PDB entry 6CNC | electron microscopy, 4.10 A resolution (low resolution: residue-level contacts below are approximate; hydrogen-bond / salt-bridge calls are withheld) | chains S and X of the 21 polymer chains in the assembly

Chain S:
Molecule: Transcription factor TFIIIB component B''
Organism: Saccharomyces cerevisiae (strain ATCC 204508 / S288c)
UniProtKB: P46678 (TFC5_YEAST); the construct has insertions or renumbered stretches relative to UniProt, so the offset changes along the chain: -39 to 276 = UniProt 1-316; 360-594 = UniProt 360-594
Chain sequence (594 residues; row label = number of the first residue in the row; note: 40 numbers in that range are skipped by the numbering (no residue carries them; nothing is unmodelled there); numbers below 1 keep their minus sign (Met-39 is residue -39); X marks 43 residues of unknown identity (built as UNK)):
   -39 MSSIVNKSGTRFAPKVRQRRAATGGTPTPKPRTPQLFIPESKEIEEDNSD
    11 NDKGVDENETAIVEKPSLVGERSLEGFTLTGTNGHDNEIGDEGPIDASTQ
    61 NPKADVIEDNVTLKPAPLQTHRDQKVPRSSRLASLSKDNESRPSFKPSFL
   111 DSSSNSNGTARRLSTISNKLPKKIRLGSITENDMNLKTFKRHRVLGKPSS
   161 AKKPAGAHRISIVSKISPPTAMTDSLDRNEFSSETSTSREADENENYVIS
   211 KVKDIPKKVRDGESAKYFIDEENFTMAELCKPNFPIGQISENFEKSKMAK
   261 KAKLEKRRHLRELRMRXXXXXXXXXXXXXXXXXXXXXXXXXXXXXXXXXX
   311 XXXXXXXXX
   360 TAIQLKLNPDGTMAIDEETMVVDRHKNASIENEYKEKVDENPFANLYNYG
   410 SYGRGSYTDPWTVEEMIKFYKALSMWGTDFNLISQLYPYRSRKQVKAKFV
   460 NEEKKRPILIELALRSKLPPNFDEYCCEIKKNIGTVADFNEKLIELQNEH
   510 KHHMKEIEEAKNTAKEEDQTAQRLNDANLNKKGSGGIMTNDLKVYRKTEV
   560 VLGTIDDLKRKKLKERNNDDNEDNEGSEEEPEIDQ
Unresolved in the structure: -39 to 276, 534-594
UniProt features mapped onto this chain:
  - modified residue (Phosphoserine): Ser9, Ser138

Chain X:
Molecule: 71-nt DNA strand
Sequence (71 nucleotides; each row starts with the number of its first residue):
     1 TTTTCAACATATATTAGTAATACTTTTTCTGTATTTTTTTTTTAAGATAA
    51 AATGACTCCATGGCCAAGTTG
Unresolved in the structure: 32-43, 64-71

Interface between chain S and chain X:
Residue-residue contacts (8):
  Arg413(S) with DA11(X); DT12(X)
  Gly414(S) with DA11(X)
  Ser415(S) with DT10(X); DA11(X)
  Thr417(S) with DT10(X)
  Ala456(S) with DT10(X)
  Asn460(S) with DA9(X)
Interface residues without a listed pair, chain S (7 interface residues in all): Lys464
Interface residues without a listed pair, chain X (6 interface residues in all): DT4, DC8

Summary:
7 residues of chain S and 6 residues of chain X are in contact.
Here chain S is Transcription factor TFIIIB component B'' (Saccharomyces cerevisiae (strain ATCC 204508 /
S288c)) and chain X is a 71-nt DNA strand. Entry 6CNC (Yeast RNA polymerase III open complex) was determined
by electron microscopy together with 6CNB, 6CND and 6CNF from the same study.
